PDB entry 8WYR | electron microscopy, 3.39 A resolution | chains A and J of the 12 polymer chains in the assembly

# Chain A
Name: Interleukin-2, Isoform 1 of Immunoglobulin heavy constant mu
From: Homo sapiens
UniProtKB: chimeric construct of P60568, P01871: residues 174-194 from P60568 (IL2_HUMAN) positions 1-21 (UniProt number = residue number - 173); residues 229-576 from P01871 positions 106-453 (UniProt number = residue number - 123)
Amino-acid sequence (403 residues; row label = number of the first residue in the row):
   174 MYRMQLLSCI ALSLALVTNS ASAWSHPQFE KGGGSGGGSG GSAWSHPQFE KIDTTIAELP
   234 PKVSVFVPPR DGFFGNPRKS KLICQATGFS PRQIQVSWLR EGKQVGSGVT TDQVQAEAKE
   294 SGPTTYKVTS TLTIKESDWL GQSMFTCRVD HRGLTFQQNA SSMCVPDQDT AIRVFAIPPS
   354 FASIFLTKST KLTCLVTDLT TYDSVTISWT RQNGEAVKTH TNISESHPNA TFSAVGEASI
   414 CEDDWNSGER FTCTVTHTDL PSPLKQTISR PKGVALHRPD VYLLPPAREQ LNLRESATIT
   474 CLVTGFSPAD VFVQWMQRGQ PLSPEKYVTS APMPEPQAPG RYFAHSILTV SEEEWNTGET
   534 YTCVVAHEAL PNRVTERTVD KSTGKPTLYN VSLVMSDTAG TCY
Not modelled in the structure: 174-344
Differences from the reference sequence: linker (195-228)
Disulfides: Cys367-Cys426, Cys474-Cys536
Glycans and other covalent adducts: N-acetylglucosamine (NAG) linked to Asn563
UniProt features mapped onto this chain:
  - glycosylation (N-linked (GlcNAc...) asparagine): Asn332 (complex), Asn395, Asn402

# Chain J
Name: Immunoglobulin J chain
From: Homo sapiens
UniProtKB: P01591 (IGJ_HUMAN); residues -22 to 136 here correspond to UniProt positions 1-159 (UniProt number = residue number + 23)
Amino-acid sequence (168 residues; row label = number of the first residue in the row; numbers below 1 keep their minus sign (Met-22 is residue -22)):
   -22 MKNHLLFWGV LAVFIKAVHV KAQEDERIVL VDNKCKCARI TSRIIRSSED PNEDIVERNI
    38 RIIVPLNNRE NISDPTSPLR TRFVYHLSDL CKKCDPTEVE LDNQIVTATQ SNICDEDSAT
    98 ETCYTYDRNK CYTAVVPLVY GGETKMVETA LTPDACYPDY PYDVPDYA
Not modelled in the structure: -22 to 2, 93-97, 135-145
Differences from the reference sequence: expression tag (137-145)
Disulfides: Cys12-Cys100, Cys71-Cys91, Cys108-Cys133
Glycans and other covalent adducts: N-acetylglucosamine (NAG) linked to Asn48
Bound ions: Ca2+: Asn106 (shared with 3 residues of chain M)
Residues lining bound ligands: N-acetylglucosamine (NAG; 2-acetamido-2-deoxy-beta-D-glucopyranose): Arg4, Arg20, Glu34, Asn36, Ile37, Arg38
UniProt features mapped onto this chain:
  - modified residue: Gln0 (Pyrrolidone carboxylic acid)
  - glycosylation: Asn48 (N-linked (GlcNAc...) (complex) asparagine)

# Chain A / chain J interface
Cross-chain cystine bridges: Cys575(A)-Cys68(J)
Residue-residue contacts (72; chain A residue first):
  Ala355(A) - Tyr117(J)
  Ser356(A) - Tyr117(J)
  Phe358(A) - Lys122(J)
  Phe358(A) - Val124(J)  hydrophobic
  Leu359(A) - Leu115(J)  hydrophobic
  Leu359(A) - Tyr117(J)  hydrophobic
  Leu359(A) - Glu120(J)
  Leu359(A) - Lys122(J)
  Thr360(A) - Tyr117(J)
  Thr360(A) - Glu120(J)
  Lys361(A) - Lys122(J)
  Arg451(A) - Pro130(J)
  Phe485(A) - Leu115(J)  hydrophobic
  Phe485(A) - Val116(J)
  Gln487(A) - Leu115(J)
  Gln487(A) - Val116(J)
  Met489(A) - Val113(J)  hydrophobic
  Met489(A) - Pro114(J)
  Gly492(A) - Thr53(J)
  Gly492(A) - Pro114(J)
  Thr533(A) - Arg46(J)
  Thr533(A) - Thr53(J)
  Val537(A) - Val113(J)  hydrophobic
  Val537(A) - Leu115(J)  hydrophobic
  Pro544(A) - Tyr134(J)
  Asn545(A) - Val124(J)
  Asn545(A) - Glu125(J)  hydrogen bond
  Asn545(A) - Thr126(J)
  Asn545(A) - Ala127(J)
  Val547(A) - Val113(J)  hydrophobic
  Val547(A) - Leu115(J)  hydrophobic
  Val547(A) - Val124(J)  hydrophobic
  Val547(A) - Thr126(J)
  Glu549(A) - Pro52(J)
  Glu549(A) - Val113(J)
  Glu549(A) - Thr126(J)
  Glu549(A) - Leu128(J)
  Thr551(A) - Arg46(J)  hydrogen bond
  Thr551(A) - Pro52(J)  hydrogen bond (side chain-backbone)
  Asp553(A) - Arg46(J)  salt bridge
  Ser555(A) - Leu56(J)
  Thr556(A) - Arg46(J)  hydrogen bond
  Tyr562(A) - Leu43(J)  hydrophobic
  Asn563(A) - Thr58(J)
  Val564(A) - Leu43(J)  hydrophobic
  Val564(A) - Thr58(J)
  Val564(A) - Phe60(J)  hydrophobic
  Ser565(A) - Thr58(J)  hydrogen bond (backbone-backbone)
  Ser565(A) - Arg59(J)
  Ser565(A) - Phe60(J)  hydrogen bond (backbone-backbone)
  Leu566(A) - Val41(J)  hydrophobic
  Leu566(A) - Phe60(J)
  Val567(A) - Arg59(J)
  Val567(A) - Phe60(J)  hydrogen bond (backbone-backbone)
  Val567(A) - Val61(J)
  Val567(A) - Tyr62(J)  hydrogen bond (backbone-backbone)
  Met568(A) - Ile39(J)  hydrophobic
  Met568(A) - Tyr62(J)
  Ser569(A) - Tyr62(J)  hydrogen bond (backbone-backbone)
  Ser569(A) - His63(J)  hydrogen bond
  Ser569(A) - Leu64(J)  hydrogen bond (backbone-backbone)
  Asp570(A) - Leu64(J)
  Asp570(A) - Ser65(J)  hydrogen bond
  Thr571(A) - Ile37(J)
  Thr571(A) - Leu64(J)
  Thr574(A) - Ser65(J)
  Cys575(A) - Leu7(J)  hydrophobic
  Cys575(A) - Arg35(J)
  Cys575(A) - Leu64(J)  hydrophobic
  Cys575(A) - Cys68(J)  disulfide
  Tyr576(A) - Leu7(J)
  Tyr576(A) - Lys70(J)
Also at the interface, not in a pair above, chain A (42 interface residues in all): Ser353, Arg491, Pro494, Thr535, Ala539, Arg550, Val552, Gly573
Also at the interface, not in a pair above, chain J (36 interface residues in all): Ser54, Ala111

# Overview
The interface between chain A and chain J involves 42 residues on one side and 36 on the other; the contacts
include 1 disulfide bond, 12 hydrogen bonds and 1 salt bridge. Polar contacts include Asp553(A)-Arg46(J),
Asn545(A)-Glu125(J) and Thr551(A)-Arg46(J). Ligands of chain J: N-acetylglucosamine.
Here chain A is Interleukin-2, Isoform 1 of Immunoglobulin heavy constant mu and chain J is Immunoglobulin J
chain, both from Homo sapiens. Entry 8WYR (Cryo-EM structure of human CD5L bound to IgM-Fc/J) was determined
by electron microscopy together with 8WYS from the same study.
